Entry 7LN3 (electron microscopy, 3.45 A resolution); this record covers chains D and G of the 7 polymer chains in the assembly.

# Chain D
Name: Transitional endoplasmic reticulum ATPase
Organism: Homo sapiens
Notes: EC 3.6.4.6
UniProtKB: P55072 (TERA_HUMAN); numbering as in UniProt (aligned over 1-806)
Sequence (806 residues; each row starts with the number of its first residue):
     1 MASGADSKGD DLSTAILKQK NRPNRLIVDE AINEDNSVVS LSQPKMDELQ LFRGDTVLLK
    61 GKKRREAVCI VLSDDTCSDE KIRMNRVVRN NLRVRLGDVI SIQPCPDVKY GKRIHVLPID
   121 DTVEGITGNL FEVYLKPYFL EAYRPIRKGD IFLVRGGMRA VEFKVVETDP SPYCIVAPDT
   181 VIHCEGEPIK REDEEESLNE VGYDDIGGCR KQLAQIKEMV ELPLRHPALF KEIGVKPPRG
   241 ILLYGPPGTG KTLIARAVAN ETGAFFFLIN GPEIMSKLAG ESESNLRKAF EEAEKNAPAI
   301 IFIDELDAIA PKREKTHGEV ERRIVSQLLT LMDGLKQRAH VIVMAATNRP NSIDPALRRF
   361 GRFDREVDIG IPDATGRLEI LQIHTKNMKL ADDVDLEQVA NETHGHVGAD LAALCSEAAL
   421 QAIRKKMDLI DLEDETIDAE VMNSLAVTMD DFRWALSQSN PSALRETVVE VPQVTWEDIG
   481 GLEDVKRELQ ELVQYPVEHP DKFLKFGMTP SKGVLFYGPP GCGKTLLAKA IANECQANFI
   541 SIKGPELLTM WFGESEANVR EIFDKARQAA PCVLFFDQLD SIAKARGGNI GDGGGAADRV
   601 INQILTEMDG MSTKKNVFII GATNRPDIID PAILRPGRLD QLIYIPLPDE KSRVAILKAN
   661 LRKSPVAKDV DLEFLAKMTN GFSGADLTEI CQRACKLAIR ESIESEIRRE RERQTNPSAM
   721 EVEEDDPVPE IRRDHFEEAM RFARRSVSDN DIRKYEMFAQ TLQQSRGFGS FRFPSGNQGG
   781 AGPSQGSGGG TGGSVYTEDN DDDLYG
Unresolved in the structure: 1-11, 715-726, 776-806
Construct notes: engineered mutation E232 (Ala in P55072), Q578 (Glu in P55072)
Metal / ion sites: Mg2+ site 1: T252 (together with ATP); Mg2+ site 2: T525 (together with ATP)
Residues lining bound ligands:
  - ATP (adenosine-5'-triphosphate), molecule 1: D205, I206, G207, P246, P247, G248, T249, G250, K251, T252, L253, R256, E305, N348, I380, H384, G408, A409, A412
  - ATP, molecule 2: D333, R359, R362
  - ATP, molecule 3: D478, I479, G480, L482, P519, P520, G521, C522, G523, K524, T525, L526, Q578, N624, I656, N660, G684, A685, T688
  - ATP, molecule 4: D609, R635, R638
Curated features (UniProtKB/Swiss-Prot):
  - region: T797 to G806 (Interaction with UBXN6)
  - motif: D802 to G806 (PIM motif)
  - binding site (ATP): P247 to L253, N348, H384, G521 to L526
  - modified residue: A2 (N-acetylalanine), S3 (Phosphoserine), S7 (Phosphoserine), S13 (Phosphoserine), S37 (Phosphoserine), K315 (N6,N6,N6-trimethyllysine), T436 (Phosphothreonine), S462 (Phosphoserine), K502 (N6-acetyllysine), K505 (N6-acetyllysine), K668 (N6-acetyllysine), S702 (Phosphoserine), K754 (N6-acetyllysine), S770 (Phosphoserine), S775 (Phosphoserine), S787 (Phosphoserine), Y805 (Phosphotyrosine)
  - cross-link (Glycyl lysine isopeptide (Lys-Gly)): K8 (interchain with G-Cter in SUMO2), K18 (interchain with G-Cter in SUMO2)
  - natural variant: R95 (R95G: In IBMPFD1), G97 (G97E: In CMT2Y), I126 (I126F: In IBMPFD1; uncertain significance), R155 (R155C: In IBMPFD1; R155H: In FTDALS6 and IBMPFD1; R155L: In IBMPFD1; R155P: In IBMPFD1; R155S: In IBMPFD1), R159 (R159G: In FTDALS6; R159H: In IBMPFD1), A160 (A160T: In IBMPFD1; uncertain significance), E185 (E185K: In CMT2Y), R191 (R191Q: In FTDALS6 and IBMPFD1), L198 (L198W: In IBMPFD1), E232 (A232E: In IBMPFD1; this construct carries the variant), I254 (I254F: In IBMPFD1; uncertain significance), I369 (I369T: In IBMPFD1; uncertain significance), 2 further natural variant entries in UniProt
  - mutagenesis: F52 to D55 (Abolishes interaction with NPLOC4; when associated with A-110), R53 (R53A: Minor effect on affinity for ATP and ADP), R86 (R86A: Strongly increased affinity for ATP. Strongly reduced affinity for ADP), Y110 (Y110A: Abolishes interaction with NPLOC4; when associated with 52-A--A-55), R113 to H115 (Severely reduced binding to DERL1), F131 (F131R: Severely reduced binding to DERL1), L140 (L140D: Severely reduced binding to DERL1), D179 (D179R: No effect on binding to DERL1), H183 (H183W: Severely reduced binding to DERL1), K251 (K251Q: Impairs ERAD degradation of HMGCR and does not inhibit interaction with RHBDD1; when associated with Q-524), E305 (E305Q: Defect in ubiquitin-dependent protein degradation by the proteasome; when associated with Q-578), K312 (K312A: Does not affect methylation by VCPKMT), 7 further mutagenesis entries in UniProt
What the authors report for this chain:
  - mutagenesis - W551A/F552A, R599A: abolished catalytic activity
  - mutagenesis - I590A/D592A: unchanged catalytic activity
  - mutagenesis - L464A: decreased catalytic activity
  - disease-associated variants - A232E: increased catalytic activity (citing earlier work)
  - mutagenesis - E578Q: decreased catalytic activity (citing earlier work)

# Chain G
Name: polyubiquitinated Ub-Eos
Organism: Mus musculus
Sequence (22 residues; each row starts with the number of its first residue; X marks 22 residues of unknown identity (built as UNK)):
     1 XXXXXXXXXX XXXXXXXXXX XX

# Chain D / chain G interface
Interface residues of chain D (facing chain G), 11 residues: K277, L278, A279, H317, M550, W551, F552, I590, G591, D592, G593

# Overview
Chain D and chain G make no direct contact in this assembly. Bound to chain D: 4 copies of ATP. The paper
reports that W551A/F552A and R599A of chain D abolish catalytic activity; L464A and E578Q of chain D reduce
catalytic activity; 6 substitutions were tested in all.
Here chain D is Transitional endoplasmic reticulum ATPase (Homo sapiens) and chain G is polyubiquitinated
Ub-Eos (Mus musculus). Entry 7LN3 (Cryo-EM structure of human p97 in complex with Npl4/Ufd1 and
polyubiquitinated Ub-Eos (FOM, Class 2)) was determined by electron microscopy, deposited together with 7LMZ,
7LN0, 7LN1, 7LN2, 7LN4, 7LN5 and 7LN6.
